PDB entry 7QNA | electron microscopy, 3.00 A resolution | chains B and C of the 6 polymer chains in the assembly

== Chain B ==
Molecule: Gamma-aminobutyric acid receptor subunit beta-3
Source organism: Homo sapiens
UniProtKB: P28472 (GBRB3_HUMAN); residues -24 to 448 here correspond to UniProt positions 1-473 (UniProt number = residue number + 25)
Sequence (473 residues; row label = number of the first residue in the row; numbers below 1 keep their minus sign (Met-24 is residue -24)):
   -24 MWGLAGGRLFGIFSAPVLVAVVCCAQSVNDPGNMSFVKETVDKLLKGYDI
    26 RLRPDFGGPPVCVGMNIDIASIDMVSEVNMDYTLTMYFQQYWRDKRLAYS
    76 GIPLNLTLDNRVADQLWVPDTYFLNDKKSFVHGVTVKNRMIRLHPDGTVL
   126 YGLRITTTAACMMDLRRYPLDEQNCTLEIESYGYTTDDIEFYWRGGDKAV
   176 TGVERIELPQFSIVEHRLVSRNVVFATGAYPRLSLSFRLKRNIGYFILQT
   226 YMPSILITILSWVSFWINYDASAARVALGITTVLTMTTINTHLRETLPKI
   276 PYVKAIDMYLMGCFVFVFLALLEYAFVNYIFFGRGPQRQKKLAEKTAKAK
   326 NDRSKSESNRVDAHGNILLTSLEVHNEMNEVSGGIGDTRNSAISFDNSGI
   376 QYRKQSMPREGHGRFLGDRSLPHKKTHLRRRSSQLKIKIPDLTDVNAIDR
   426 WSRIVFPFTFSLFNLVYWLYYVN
Not modelled in the structure: -24 to 6, 308-421, 448
Cystine bridges: Cys136-Cys150
Glycans and other covalent adducts: N-acetylglucosamine (NAG) linked to Asn80; glycan linked to Asn149
Small-molecule neighbours: gamma-amino-butanoic acid (ABU): Tyr97, Glu155, Ser156, Tyr157, Phe200, Thr202, Tyr205
UniProt features mapped onto this chain:
  - binding site (benzamidine): Asp95 to Tyr97, Glu155 to Tyr157, Phe200
  - binding site (4-aminobutanoate): Tyr97, Glu155, Tyr157, Thr202
  - binding site (histamine): Tyr97, Ser156, Tyr157, Thr202
  - glycosylation (N-linked (GlcNAc...) asparagine): Asn8, Asn80, Asn149

== Chain C ==
Molecule: Gamma-aminobutyric acid receptor subunit gamma-2
Source organism: Homo sapiens
UniProtKB: A0A1W2PQX1 (A0A1W2PQX1_HUMAN); the construct has insertions or renumbered stretches relative to UniProt, so the offset changes along the chain: -22 to -18 = UniProt 1-5; -13 to -11 = UniProt 6-8; -9 to -6 = UniProt 9-12; -2 to 337 = UniProt 13-352; 4 more segments
Sequence (487 residues; each row starts with the number of its first residue; numbers below 1 keep their minus sign (Met-30 is residue -30)):
   -30 MGILPSPGMPALLSLVSLLSVLLMGCVAETGQKSDDDYEDYTSNKTWVLT
    20 PKVPEGDVTVILNNLLEGYDNKLRPDIGVKPTLIHTDMYVNSIGPVNAIN
    70 MEYTIDIFFAQTWYDRRLKFNSTIKVLRLNSNMVGKIWIPDTFFRNSKKA
   120 DAHWITTPNRMLRIWNDGRVLYTLRLTIDAECQLQLHNFPMDEHSCPLEF
   170 SSYGYPREEIVYQWKRSSVEVGDTRSWRLYQFSFVGLRNTTEVVKTTSGD
   220 YVVMSVYFDLSRRMGYFTIQTYIPCTLIVVLSWVSFWINKDAVPARTSLG
   270 ITTVLTMTTLSTIARKSLPKVSYVTAMDLFVSVCFIFVFSALVEYGTLHY
   320 FVSNRKPSKDKDKKKKNPLLRMFSFKAPTIDIRPRSATIQMNNATHLQER
   370 DEEYGYECLDGKDCASFFCCFEDCRTGAWRHGRIHIRIAKMDSYARIFFP
   420 TAFCLFNLVYWVSYLYLGTGGSGGSGGSTETSQVAPA
Not modelled in the structure: -30 to 26, 324-405, 437-456
Cystine bridges: Cys151-Cys165
Glycans and other covalent adducts: N-acetylglucosamine (NAG) linked to Asn208
Construct notes: initiating methionine (-30); expression tag (-29 to -23, 392-456); conflict Met-22 (Val1 in A0A1W2PQX1), Pro-21 (Trp2 in A0A1W2PQX1), Ala-20 (Ile3 in A0A1W2PQX1), 40 further conflict positions vs the reference (A0A1W2PQX1) not listed; insertion (-17 to -14, -10, -5 to -3, 338-342, 361, 379-380, 386)

== Chain B / chain C interface ==
Pairs across the interface (95):
  Gly7(B) - Val48(C)
  Met9(B) - Leu42(C)
  Met9(B) - Arg43(C)
  Met9(B) - Ile46(C)  hydrophobic
  Met9(B) - Arg86(C)
  Val12(B) - Leu42(C)  hydrophobic
  Lys13(B) - Asp39(C)
  Lys13(B) - Leu42(C)
  Val16(B) - Lys41(C)
  Asn41(B) - Thr216(C)
  Ser46(B) - Glu150(C)
  Asp48(B) - Lys117(C)  salt bridge
  Tyr62(B) - Phe112(C)
  Tyr62(B) - Arg114(C)
  Tyr62(B) - Tyr172(C)  hydrophobic
  Gln64(B) - Ser217(C)  hydrogen bond
  Thr82(B) - Gly173(C)
  Thr82(B) - Tyr174(C)
  Thr82(B) - Glu178(C)
  Leu83(B) - Lys41(C)
  Leu83(B) - Tyr174(C)
  Asp84(B) - Lys41(C)
  Asp84(B) - Tyr174(C)
  Arg86(B) - Gly104(C)  hydrogen bond (side chain-backbone)
  Arg86(B) - Ile106(C)
  Val87(B) - Lys41(C)
  Phe105(B) - Lys117(C)
  His107(B) - Ser116(C)
  His107(B) - Lys117(C)
  Val109(B) - Thr111(C)
  Val109(B) - Phe112(C)
  Val109(B) - Ala119(C)
  Val109(B) - Asp120(C)
  Val109(B) - Leu145(C)  hydrophobic
  Thr110(B) - Thr111(C)  hydrogen bond (side chain-backbone)
  Thr110(B) - Leu143(C)
  Thr110(B) - Leu145(C)
  Val111(B) - Asp110(C)
  Asn113(B) - Phe112(C)
  Asn113(B) - Tyr172(C)
  Arg114(B) - Tyr172(C)
  Met115(B) - Tyr172(C)  hydrophobic
  Met115(B) - Gly173(C)
  Met115(B) - Ser217(C)
  Arg117(B) - Gly173(C)  hydrogen bond (side chain-backbone)
  Arg117(B) - Pro175(C)
  Arg117(B) - Ser217(C)  hydrogen bond (side chain-backbone)
  Arg117(B) - Tyr220(C)  hydrogen bond
  Gly127(B) - Tyr172(C)
  Leu128(B) - Tyr172(C)  hydrogen bond (backbone-side chain)
  Arg129(B) - Phe112(C)
  Arg129(B) - Phe113(C)  hydrogen bond (side chain-backbone)
  Arg129(B) - Arg114(C)
  Arg129(B) - Ser116(C)  hydrogen bond (side chain-backbone)
  Arg129(B) - Tyr172(C)  hydrogen bond (backbone-side chain)
  Glu182(B) - Gln152(C)
  Pro184(B) - Val290(C)  hydrophobic
  Pro184(B) - Ser291(C)
  Gln185(B) - Lys289(C)
  Asn217(B) - Ser291(C)
  Gly219(B) - Ser291(C)  hydrogen bond (backbone-side chain)
  Tyr220(B) - Arg284(C)
  Tyr220(B) - Lys289(C)
  Tyr220(B) - Val290(C)
  Tyr220(B) - Ser291(C)  hydrogen bond (backbone-side chain)
  Leu223(B) - Ser301(C)
  Leu231(B) - Phe304(C)  hydrophobic
  Leu231(B) - Phe308(C)
  Ile232(B) - Val273(C)  hydrophobic
  Leu235(B) - Ile270(C)  hydrophobic
  Leu235(B) - Val273(C)  hydrophobic
  Leu235(B) - Phe308(C)  hydrophobic
  Leu235(B) - Leu311(C)  hydrophobic
  Trp241(B) - Gly315(C)
  Trp241(B) - Tyr319(C)  hydrophobic
  Ile242(B) - Val262(C)  hydrophobic
  Ile242(B) - His318(C)
  Asn243(B) - His318(C)  hydrogen bond (backbone-side chain)
  Ala246(B) - Val262(C)  hydrophobic
  Ala248(B) - Pro263(C)  hydrophobic
  Ala249(B) - Val262(C)
  Ala249(B) - Pro263(C)  hydrophobic
  Ala249(B) - Thr266(C)
  Leu253(B) - Thr266(C)
  Leu253(B) - Ile270(C)  hydrophobic
  Thr256(B) - Ile270(C)
  Thr257(B) - Ile270(C)
  Thr260(B) - Leu274(C)
  Thr260(B) - Thr277(C)
  Thr263(B) - Thr277(C)
  Ile264(B) - Thr277(C)
  His267(B) - Thr281(C)
  His267(B) - Lys285(C)
  Thr271(B) - Lys289(C)
  Arg428(B) - Tyr319(C)
Also at the interface, not in a pair above, chain B (62 interface residues in all): Asp17, Met49, Tyr66, Asn80, Asn85, Ile218, Gln224, Ile234, Val238, Ala252
Also at the interface, not in a pair above, chain C (67 interface residues in all): Gly37, Tyr38, Asn40, Asp45, Gly47, Asn69, Met70, Phe78, Pro109, Lys118, Ala121, Ser280, Val293, Asp297, Ile305, Val312, Tyr314

== In short ==
62 residues of chain B and 67 residues of chain C are in contact, with 13 hydrogen bonds and 1 salt bridge.
Among the polar pairs are Asp48(B)-Lys117(C), Gln64(B)-Ser217(C) and Arg86(B)-Gly104(C). Chain B binds
gamma-amino-butanoic acid. Covalently linked N-acetylglucosamine: at Asn80(B).
Here chain B is Gamma-aminobutyric acid receptor subunit beta-3 and chain C is Gamma-aminobutyric acid
receptor subunit gamma-2, both from Homo sapiens. Entry 7QNA (Cryo-EM structure of human full-length
alpha4beta3gamma2 GABA(A)R in complex with GABA and nanobody Nb25) was determined by electron microscopy (same
publication as 7QN5, 7QN6, 7QN7, 7QN8, 7QN9, 7QNB and 3 further entries).
